PDB entry 8X8L | electron microscopy, 2.70 A resolution | chains B and G of the 6 polymer chains in the assembly

== Chain B ==
Protein: Guanine nucleotide-binding protein G(I)/G(S)/G(T) subunit beta-1
Organism: Homo sapiens
Reference sequence: P62873 (GBB1_HUMAN); residues 7-345 here correspond to UniProt positions 2-340 (UniProt number = residue number - 5)
Sequence (371 residues; row label = number of the first residue in the row):
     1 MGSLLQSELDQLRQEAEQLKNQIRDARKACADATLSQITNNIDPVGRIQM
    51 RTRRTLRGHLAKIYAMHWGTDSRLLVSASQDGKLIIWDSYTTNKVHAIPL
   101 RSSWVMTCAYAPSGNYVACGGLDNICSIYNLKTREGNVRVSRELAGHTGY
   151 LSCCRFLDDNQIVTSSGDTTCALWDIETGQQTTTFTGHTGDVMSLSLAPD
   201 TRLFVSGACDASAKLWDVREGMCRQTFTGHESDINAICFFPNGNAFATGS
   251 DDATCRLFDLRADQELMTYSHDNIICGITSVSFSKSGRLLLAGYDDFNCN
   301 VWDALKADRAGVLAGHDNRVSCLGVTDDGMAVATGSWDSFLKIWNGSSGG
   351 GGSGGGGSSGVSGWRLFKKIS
Unresolved in the structure: 1-10, 346-371
Sequence notes: initiating methionine (1); expression tag (2-6, 346-371)
Swiss-Prot annotation at these positions:
  - modified residue: Ser7 (N-acetylserine), His271 (Phosphohistidine)
Disulfides: Cys126-Cys154

== Chain G ==
Protein: Guanine nucleotide-binding protein G(I)/G(S)/G(O) subunit gamma-2
Organism: Homo sapiens
Reference sequence: P59768 (GBG2_HUMAN); residues 1-70 here correspond to UniProt positions 2-71 (UniProt number = residue number + 1)
Sequence (70 residues; each row starts with the number of its first residue):
     1 ASNNTASIAQARKLVEQLKMEANIDRIKVSKAAADLMAYCEAHAKEDPLL
    51 TPVPASENPFREKKFFCAIL
Unresolved in the structure: 1-6, 62-70
Swiss-Prot annotation at these positions:
  - modified residue: Ala1 (N-acetylalanine), Cys67 (Cysteine methyl ester)
  - lipidation: Cys67 (S-geranylgeranyl cysteine)

== Interface between chain B and chain G ==
Residue-residue contacts - 70 pairs, chain B then chain G:
  Leu12(B) with Ile8(G); Ala11(G), hydrophobic; Arg12(G); Val15(G), hydrophobic
  Glu15(B) with Val15(G)
  Ala16(B) with Leu14(G), hydrophobic; Leu18(G)
  Leu19(B) with Val15(G); Leu18(G), hydrophobic; Lys19(G)
  Lys20(B) with Leu18(G)
  Ala26(B) with Arg26(G)
  Cys30(B) with Val29(G), hydrogen bond (backbone-backbone)
  Asp32(B) with Lys28(G), salt bridge; Ser30(G), hydrogen bond
  Ala33(B) with Val29(G)
  Leu35(B) with Ala33(G), hydrophobic
  Ile38(B) with Ala33(G), hydrophobic
  Thr39(B) with Met37(G)
  Val45(B) with Leu50(G), hydrophobic
  Ile48(B) with Leu49(G); Leu50(G)
  Met50(B) with Leu49(G), hydrophobic
  Arg53(B) with Phe60(G)
  Arg54(B) with Pro59(G); Phe60(G); Arg61(G), hydrogen bond (side chain-backbone)
  Ser89(B) with Phe60(G)
  Tyr90(B) with Pro59(G), hydrophobic; Phe60(G), hydrophobic
  Cys223(B) with Gln17(G); Met20(G); Glu21(G), hydrogen bond
  Arg224(B) with Glu21(G); Ile24(G)
  Gln225(B) with Ile24(G)
  Thr226(B) with Glu21(G), hydrogen bond
  Phe240(B) with Leu36(G), hydrophobic; Tyr39(G), hydrophobic; Cys40(G), hydrophobic
  Pro241(B) with Tyr39(G)
  Asn242(B) with Leu36(G); Tyr39(G)
  Asp259(B) with Ala32(G)
  Arg261(B) with Arg26(G); Ile27(G), hydrogen bond (backbone-backbone); Asp35(G), salt bridge
  Ala262(B) with Ile27(G); Val29(G), hydrophobic
  Asp263(B) with Ile24(G); Arg26(G), salt bridge
  Gln264(B) with Val29(G)
  Ser284(B) with Asp47(G), hydrogen bond
  Lys285(B) with Glu46(G); Asp47(G)
  Ser286(B) with Tyr39(G); Cys40(G); His43(G); Asp47(G), hydrogen bond; Leu50(G)
  Arg288(B) with Leu50(G)
  Leu289(B) with Leu50(G), hydrophobic
  Leu305(B) with Cys40(G), hydrophobic
  Asp328(B) with Pro48(G)
  Gly329(B) with Pro48(G); Leu49(G)
  Met330(B) with Pro48(G), hydrophobic; Pro59(G)
  Asn345(B) with Leu49(G); Asn58(G), hydrogen bond
Other interface residues (no listed pair), chain B (57 interface residues in all): Gln22, Ile23, Arg27, Ala31, Ile42, Ser72, Met222, Ala245, Leu257, Leu266, Gly287, Leu291, Val325, Ala331, Ile343, Trp344
Other interface residues (no listed pair), chain G (37 interface residues in all): Ala22, Asp25, Lys31, Ala44

== In short ==
57 residues of chain B face 37 of chain G across their interface, with 9 hydrogen bonds and 3 salt bridges.
Polar contacts include Asp32(B)-Lys28(G), Arg261(B)-Asp35(G) and Asp263(B)-Arg26(G).
Here chain B is Guanine nucleotide-binding protein G(I)/G(S)/G(T) subunit beta-1 and chain G is Guanine
nucleotide-binding protein G(I)/G(S)/G(O) subunit gamma-2, both from Homo sapiens. Entry 8X8L (Cryo-EM
structure of the cortistatin 17-bound Somatostatin receptor 5-Gi protein complex) was determined by electron
microscopy, deposited together with 8X8N.
